4KC7 - chain A; structure by X-ray diffraction, 1.75 A resolution.

[Chain A]
Name: Glycoside hydrolase, family 43
Source organism: Thermotoga petrophila
Notes: EC 3.2.1.99; fragment: arabinanase
Reference sequence: A5IKD4 (A5IKD4_THEP1); numbering as in UniProt (aligned over 21-471)
Sequence (474 residues; each row starts with the number of its first residue; numbers below 1 keep their minus sign (Met-2 is residue -2)):
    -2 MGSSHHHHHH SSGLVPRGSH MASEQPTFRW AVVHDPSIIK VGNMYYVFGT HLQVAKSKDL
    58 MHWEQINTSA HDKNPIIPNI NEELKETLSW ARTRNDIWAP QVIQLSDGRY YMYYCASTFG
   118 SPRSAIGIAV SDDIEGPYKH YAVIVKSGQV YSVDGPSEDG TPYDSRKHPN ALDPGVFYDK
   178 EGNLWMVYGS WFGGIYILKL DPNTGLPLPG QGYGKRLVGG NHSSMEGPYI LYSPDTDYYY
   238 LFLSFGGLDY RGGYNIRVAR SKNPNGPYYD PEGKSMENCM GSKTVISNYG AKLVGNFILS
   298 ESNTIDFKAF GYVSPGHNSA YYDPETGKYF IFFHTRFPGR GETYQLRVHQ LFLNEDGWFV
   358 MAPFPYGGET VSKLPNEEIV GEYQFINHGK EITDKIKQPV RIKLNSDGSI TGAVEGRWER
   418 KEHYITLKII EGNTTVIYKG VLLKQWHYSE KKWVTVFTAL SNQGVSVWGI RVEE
Unresolved in the structure: -2 to 21, 471
Sequence notes: initiating methionine (-2); expression tag (-1 to 20)
Curated features (UniProtKB/Swiss-Prot):
  - active site: Asp32 (Proton acceptor), Glu223 (Proton donor)
  - binding site (substrate): Asp32, Gly117, Asn167 to Asp170, Ser187 to Phe189, His219 to Glu223
  - binding site (Ca(2+)): His314
  - site: Asp170 (Important for catalytic activity), His314 (Important for substrate recognition)
From the paper describing this entry:
  - Ca2+ coordination: His314
  - Ca2+ coordination through a water molecule: Ser34, Ala96, Asp170, Pro171, Gly224, Pro225, Asn315
  - mutagenesis - G172C, G172C/G224A, G224A: unchanged catalytic activity on calcium deprivation
  - mutagenesis - Y226A: decreased catalytic activity
  - catalytic residues: Asp32, Asp170, Glu223 (proposed by the authors, not directly observed)
  - catalytic residues: His314
  - contacts within the chain: Asp32-His314

[Summary]
Curated annotation (UniProt) lists active-site residues Asp32 and Glu223, 14 substrate-binding residues and
Ca2+-binding residue His314. The paper reports catalytic residues Asp32, Asp170 and Glu223 among others; Y226A
reduces catalytic activity; 4 substitutions were tested in all.
Chain A is Glycoside hydrolase, family 43 (Thermotoga petrophila); the structure, Crystal Structure of
Endo-1,5-alpha-L-arabinanase from Thermotoga petrophila RKU-1, was determined by X-ray diffraction (same
publication as 4KC8, 4KCA and 4KCB).
